PDB entry 9CHZ | electron microscopy, 2.90 A resolution | chains C and E of the 16 polymer chains in the assembly

Chain C (and E):
Protein: Rubisco large subunit
From: Anthoceros agrestis
Notes: chain E of this document is another copy of the same molecule, construct and numbering; everything in this record applies to it too
Amino-acid sequence (475 residues; row label = number of the first residue in the row):
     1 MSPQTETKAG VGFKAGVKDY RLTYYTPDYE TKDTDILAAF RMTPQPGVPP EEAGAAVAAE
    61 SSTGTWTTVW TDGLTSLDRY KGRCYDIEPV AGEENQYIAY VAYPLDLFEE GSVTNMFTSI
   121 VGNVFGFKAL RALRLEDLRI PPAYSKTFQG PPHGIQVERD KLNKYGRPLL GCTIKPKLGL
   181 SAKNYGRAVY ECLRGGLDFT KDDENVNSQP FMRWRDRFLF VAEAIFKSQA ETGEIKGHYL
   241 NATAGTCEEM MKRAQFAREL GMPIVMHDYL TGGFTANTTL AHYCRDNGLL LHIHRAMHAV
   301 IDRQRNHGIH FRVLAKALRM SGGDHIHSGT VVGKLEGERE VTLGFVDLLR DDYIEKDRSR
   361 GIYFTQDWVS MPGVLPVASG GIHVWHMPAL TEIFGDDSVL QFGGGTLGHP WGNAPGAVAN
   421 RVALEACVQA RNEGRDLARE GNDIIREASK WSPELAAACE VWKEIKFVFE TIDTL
Disordered / not traced: 1-11
Modified / non-standard residues: K201 (lysine nz-carboxylic acid; KCX)
Bound ions: Mg2+: K201, D203, E204 (together with 2-carboxyarabinitol-1,5-diphosphate)
Small-molecule neighbours:
  - 2-carboxyarabinitol-1,5-diphosphate (CAP), molecule 1: T65, W66, N123
  - 2-carboxyarabinitol-1,5-diphosphate (CAP), molecule 2: T173, K175, K177, K201, D203, E204, H294, R295, H327, G329, K334, L335, S379, G380, G381, G403, G404

Chain C / chain E interface:
Contacting residue pairs (8; chain C residue first):
  K183(C) with D160(E); Y165(E)
  R213(C) with R285(E)
  R215(C) with D286(E), hydrogen bond (side chain-backbone)
  D216(C) with V157(E); K161(E), salt bridge
  K252(C) with D286(E), salt bridge
  E259(C) with R258(E), salt bridge
Also at the interface, not in a pair above, chain C (7 interface residues in all): F220
Also at the interface, not in a pair above, chain E (11 interface residues in all): H153, N163, N287, G288

Summary:
The interface between chain C and chain E involves 7 residues on one side and 11 on the other, with 1 hydrogen
bond and 3 salt bridges. Polar contacts include D216(C)-K161(E), K252(C)-D286(E) and E259(C)-R258(E). Chain C
binds 2-carboxyarabinitol-1,5-diphosphate.
Both chains are Rubisco large subunit (Anthoceros agrestis). Entry 9CHZ (Anthoceros agrestis Rubisco assembled
with Raf1 Raf2 and BSD2) was determined by electron microscopy, deposited together with 9CI1, 9CI2 and 9CK5.
